9MW9 - chains E and F of the 33 polymer chains in the assembly; structure by electron microscopy, 3.00 A resolution.

== Chain E (and F) ==
Name: Cat1 (CRISPR-associated TIR 1)
Notes: chain F of this document is another copy of the same molecule, construct and numbering; everything in this record applies to it too
Chain sequence (263 residues; row label = number of the first residue in the row):
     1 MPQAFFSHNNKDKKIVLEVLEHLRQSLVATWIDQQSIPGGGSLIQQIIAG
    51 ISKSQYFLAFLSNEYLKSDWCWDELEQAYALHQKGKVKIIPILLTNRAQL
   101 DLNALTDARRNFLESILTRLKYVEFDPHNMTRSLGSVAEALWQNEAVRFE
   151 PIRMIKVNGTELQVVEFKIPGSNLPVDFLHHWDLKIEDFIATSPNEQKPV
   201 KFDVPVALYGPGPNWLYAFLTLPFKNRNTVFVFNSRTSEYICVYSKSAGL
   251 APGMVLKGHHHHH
Unresolved in the structure: 1, 34-41, 259-263
What the authors report for this chain:
  - binding site for the 4-nt RNA strand: Trp-215, Ser-235
  - binding site for the 4-nt RNA strand: Lys-225, Arg-227
  - catalytic residues: Tyr-122
  - mutagenesis - D33A: decreased catalytic activity on NAD+
  - mutagenesis - Y122A: abolished catalytic activity on NAD+

== How chain E and chain F interact ==
Contacting residue pairs (54; chain E residue first):
  Asn-173(E) / Arg-236(F)
  Val-176(E) / Thr-237(F)
  Val-176(E) / Ile-241(F)  hydrophobic
  Val-176(E) / Val-255(F)  hydrophobic
  Asp-177(E) / Gly-253(F)
  Leu-179(E) / Pro-252(F)
  Leu-179(E) / Gly-253(F)
  His-180(E) / Ala-251(F)
  His-180(E) / Pro-252(F)
  His-180(E) / Gly-253(F)
  Asn-214(E) / Tyr-217(F)
  Asn-214(E) / Val-232(F)
  Asn-214(E) / Phe-233(F)  hydrogen bond (side chain-backbone)
  Asn-214(E) / Asn-234(F)
  Trp-215(E) / Val-232(F)  hydrophobic
  Trp-215(E) / Asn-234(F)
  Trp-215(E) / Ile-241(F)  hydrophobic
  Trp-215(E) / Val-243(F)
  Tyr-217(E) / Asn-214(F)
  Ala-218(E) / Thr-221(F)
  Phe-219(E) / Val-243(F)
  Thr-221(E) / Ala-218(F)
  Thr-221(E) / Leu-222(F)
  Leu-222(E) / Thr-221(F)
  Leu-222(E) / Leu-222(F)
  Leu-222(E) / Lys-225(F)
  Leu-222(E) / Val-230(F)  hydrophobic
  Leu-222(E) / Tyr-244(F)  hydrophobic
  Pro-223(E) / Lys-225(F)  hydrogen bond (backbone-side chain)
  Lys-225(E) / Glu-187(F)  salt bridge
  Lys-225(E) / Leu-222(F)
  Lys-225(E) / Pro-223(F)  hydrogen bond (side chain-backbone)
  Lys-225(E) / Lys-225(F)  hydrogen bond (backbone-side chain)
  Val-232(E) / Trp-215(F)  hydrophobic
  Phe-233(E) / Asn-214(F)  hydrogen bond (backbone-side chain)
  Asn-234(E) / Asn-214(F)
  Asn-234(E) / Trp-215(F)
  Arg-236(E) / Ser-172(F)
  Arg-236(E) / Asn-173(F)  hydrogen bond
  Thr-237(E) / Val-176(F)
  Glu-239(E) / Val-176(F)
  Ile-241(E) / Val-176(F)  hydrophobic
  Ile-241(E) / Trp-215(F)  hydrophobic
  Cys-242(E) / Leu-179(F)
  Val-243(E) / Trp-215(F)
  Val-243(E) / Phe-219(F)
  Tyr-244(E) / Leu-222(F)  hydrophobic
  Ala-251(E) / His-180(F)
  Pro-252(E) / Leu-179(F)
  Pro-252(E) / His-180(F)
  Gly-253(E) / Asp-177(F)
  Gly-253(E) / Leu-179(F)
  Gly-253(E) / His-180(F)
  Val-255(E) / Val-176(F)  hydrophobic
Other interface residues (no listed pair), chain E (32 interface residues in all): Ser-172, Pro-213, Val-230, Met-254
Other interface residues (no listed pair), chain F (32 interface residues in all): Pro-213, Cys-242, Met-254

== Overview ==
The chain E/chain F interface involves 32 residues from each chain, with 6 hydrogen bonds and 1 salt bridge.
Polar pairs include Lys-225(E)/Glu-187(F), Asn-214(E)/Phe-233(F) and Pro-223(E)/Lys-225(F). From the paper:
the catalytic residue Tyr-122(E); D33A of chain E reduces catalytic activity on NAD+.
Both chains are Cat1 (CRISPR-associated TIR 1). Entry 9MW9 (Cryo-EM structure of CRISPR-associated cA4 bound
Cat1 Trigonal filament assembly) was determined by electron microscopy, deposited together with 9MUD, 9MUE and
9MUO.
